8JFG - chains B and G of the 3 polymer chains in the assembly; structure by X-ray diffraction, 2.83 A resolution.

Chain B:
Protein: 3-oxoacyl-[acyl-carrier-protein] reductase
From: Helicobacter pylori
Notes: EC 1.1.1.100
UniProtKB: G2M827 (G2M827_HELPX); residues 1-247 here = UniProt positions 1-247
Sequence (248 residues; numbered 0 to 247; the number before each row is that of its first residue; numbering starts at 0):
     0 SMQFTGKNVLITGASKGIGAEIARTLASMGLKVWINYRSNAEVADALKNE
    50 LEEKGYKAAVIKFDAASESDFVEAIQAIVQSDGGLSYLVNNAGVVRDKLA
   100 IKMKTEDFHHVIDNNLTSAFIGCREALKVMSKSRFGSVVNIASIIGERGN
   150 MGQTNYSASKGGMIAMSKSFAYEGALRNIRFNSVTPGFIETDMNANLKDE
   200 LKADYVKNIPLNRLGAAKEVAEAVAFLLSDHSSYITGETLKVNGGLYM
Unresolved in the structure: 190-201
Sequence notes: expression tag (0)
Small-molecule neighbours: NADP (NAP; NADP nicotinamide-adenine-dinucleotide phosphate): Gly12, Ser14, Lys15, Gly16, Ile17, Gly18, Asn35, Arg37, Phe62, Asp63, Ala64, Ala65, Asn90, Ala91, Gly92, Asn113, Ile140, Ala141, Ser142, Tyr155, Lys159, Pro185, Gly186, Phe187, Ile188

Chain G:
Protein: Acyl carrier protein
From: Helicobacter pylori
UniProtKB: Q5EDC8 (Q5EDC8_HELPX); numbering as in UniProt (aligned over 1-78)
Sequence (78 residues; row label = number of the first residue in the row):
     1 MALFEDIQAVIAEQLNVDAAQVTPEAEFVKDLGADSLDVVELIMALEEKF
    51 GIEIPDEQAEKIVNVGDVVKYIEDNKLA
Unresolved in the structure: 1-3, 77-78

Interface between chain B and chain G:
Pairs across the interface (6; chain B residue first):
  Ser130(B) with Glu41(G), hydrogen bond
  Lys131(B) with Gln14(G), hydrogen bond
  Leu175(B) with Asp35(G)
  Arg176(B) with Leu37(G); Asp38(G); Glu41(G), salt bridge

Overview:
4 residues of chain B face 5 of chain G across their interface, with 2 hydrogen bonds and 1 salt bridge. Polar
contacts include Arg176(B)-Glu41(G), Ser130(B)-Glu41(G) and Lys131(B)-Gln14(G). Chain B binds NADP.
Chain B is 3-oxoacyl-[acyl-carrier-protein] reductase and chain G is Acyl carrier protein, both from
Helicobacter pylori; the structure, Crystal structure of 3-oxoacyl-ACP reductase FabG in complex with NADP+
and 3-keto-octanoyl-ACP from Helicobacter pylori, was determined by X-ray diffraction (same publication as
8JFH, 8JFI and 8JFN).
